PDB entry 6YDU | X-ray diffraction, 1.95 A resolution | chains B and G of the 4 polymer chains in the assembly

[Chain B]
Name: Methane monooxygenase
From: Methylosinus trichosporium OB3b
UniProtKB: A0A2D2D5X7 (A0A2D2D5X7_METTR); residue numbers follow UniProt; this construct covers 1-395
Chain sequence (395 residues; numbered 1 to 395; the number before each row is that of its first residue):
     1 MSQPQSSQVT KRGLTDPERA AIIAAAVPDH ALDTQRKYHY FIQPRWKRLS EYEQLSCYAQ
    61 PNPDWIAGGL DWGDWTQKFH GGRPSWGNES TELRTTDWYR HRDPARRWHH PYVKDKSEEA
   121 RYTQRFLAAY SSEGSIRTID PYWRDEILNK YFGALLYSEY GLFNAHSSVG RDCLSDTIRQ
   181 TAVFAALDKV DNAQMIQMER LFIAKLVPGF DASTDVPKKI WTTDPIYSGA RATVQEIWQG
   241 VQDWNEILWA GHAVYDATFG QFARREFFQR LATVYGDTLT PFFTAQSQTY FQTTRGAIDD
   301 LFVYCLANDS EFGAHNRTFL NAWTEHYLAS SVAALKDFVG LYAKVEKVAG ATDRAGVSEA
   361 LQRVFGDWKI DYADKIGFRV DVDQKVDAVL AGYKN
Not modelled in the structure: 1-4, 394-395

[Chain G]
Name: Methane monooxygenase regulatory protein B
From: Methylosinus trichosporium OB3b
UniProtKB: P27356 (MMOB_METTR); residues 1-138 here = UniProt positions 1-138
Chain sequence (138 residues; each row starts with the number of its first residue):
     1 MSSAHNAYNA GIMQKTGKAF ADEFFAEENQ VVHESNAVVL VLMKSDEIDA IIEDIVLKGG
    61 KAKNPSIVVE DKAGFWWIKA DGAIEIDAAE AGELLGKPFS VYDLLINVSS TVGRAYTLGT
   121 KFTITSELMG LDRALTDI
Not modelled in the structure: 1-2

[Interface between chain B and chain G]
Residue-residue contacts (11; chain B residue first):
  Gln5(B) - Glu70(G)
  Gln5(B) - Asp71(G)  hydrogen bond (side chain-backbone)
  Ser6(B) - Ala7(G)
  Ser6(B) - Tyr8(G)  hydrogen bond (side chain-backbone)
  Ser6(B) - Asn9(G)  hydrogen bond (side chain-backbone)
  Ser6(B) - Glu70(G)  hydrogen bond
  Ser7(B) - Asn9(G)
  Ser7(B) - Glu70(G)  hydrogen bond
  Ser7(B) - Lys72(G)  hydrogen bond
  Arg12(B) - Ala73(G)  hydrogen bond (side chain-backbone)
  Arg12(B) - Gly74(G)
Other interface residues (no listed pair), chain B (6 interface residues in all): Gln8, Val9
Other interface residues (no listed pair), chain G (9 interface residues in all): Lys44

[Summary]
6 residues of chain B face 9 of chain G across their interface; the contacts include 7 hydrogen bonds. Among
the polar pairs are Gln5(B)-Asp71(G), Ser6(B)-Tyr8(G) and Ser6(B)-Asn9(G).
Chain B is Methane monooxygenase and chain G is Methane monooxygenase regulatory protein B, both from
Methylosinus trichosporium OB3b; the structure, XFEL structure of the Soluble methane monooxygenase
hydroxylase and regulatory subunit complex, from Methylosinus trichosporium OB3b ..., was determined by X-ray
diffraction, deposited together with 6YD0, 6YDI and 6YY3.
